Entry 6CUU (X-ray diffraction, 2.99 A resolution); this record covers chains C and D of the 8 polymer chains in the assembly.

== Chain C ==
Molecule: DNA-directed RNA polymerase subunit beta
Source organism: Thermus thermophilus (strain HB27 / ATCC BAA-163 / DSM 7039)
Notes: EC 2.7.7.6
Reference sequence: Q72HM5 (RPOB_THET2); numbering as in UniProt (aligned over 1-1119)
Sequence (1119 residues; row label = number of the first residue in the row):
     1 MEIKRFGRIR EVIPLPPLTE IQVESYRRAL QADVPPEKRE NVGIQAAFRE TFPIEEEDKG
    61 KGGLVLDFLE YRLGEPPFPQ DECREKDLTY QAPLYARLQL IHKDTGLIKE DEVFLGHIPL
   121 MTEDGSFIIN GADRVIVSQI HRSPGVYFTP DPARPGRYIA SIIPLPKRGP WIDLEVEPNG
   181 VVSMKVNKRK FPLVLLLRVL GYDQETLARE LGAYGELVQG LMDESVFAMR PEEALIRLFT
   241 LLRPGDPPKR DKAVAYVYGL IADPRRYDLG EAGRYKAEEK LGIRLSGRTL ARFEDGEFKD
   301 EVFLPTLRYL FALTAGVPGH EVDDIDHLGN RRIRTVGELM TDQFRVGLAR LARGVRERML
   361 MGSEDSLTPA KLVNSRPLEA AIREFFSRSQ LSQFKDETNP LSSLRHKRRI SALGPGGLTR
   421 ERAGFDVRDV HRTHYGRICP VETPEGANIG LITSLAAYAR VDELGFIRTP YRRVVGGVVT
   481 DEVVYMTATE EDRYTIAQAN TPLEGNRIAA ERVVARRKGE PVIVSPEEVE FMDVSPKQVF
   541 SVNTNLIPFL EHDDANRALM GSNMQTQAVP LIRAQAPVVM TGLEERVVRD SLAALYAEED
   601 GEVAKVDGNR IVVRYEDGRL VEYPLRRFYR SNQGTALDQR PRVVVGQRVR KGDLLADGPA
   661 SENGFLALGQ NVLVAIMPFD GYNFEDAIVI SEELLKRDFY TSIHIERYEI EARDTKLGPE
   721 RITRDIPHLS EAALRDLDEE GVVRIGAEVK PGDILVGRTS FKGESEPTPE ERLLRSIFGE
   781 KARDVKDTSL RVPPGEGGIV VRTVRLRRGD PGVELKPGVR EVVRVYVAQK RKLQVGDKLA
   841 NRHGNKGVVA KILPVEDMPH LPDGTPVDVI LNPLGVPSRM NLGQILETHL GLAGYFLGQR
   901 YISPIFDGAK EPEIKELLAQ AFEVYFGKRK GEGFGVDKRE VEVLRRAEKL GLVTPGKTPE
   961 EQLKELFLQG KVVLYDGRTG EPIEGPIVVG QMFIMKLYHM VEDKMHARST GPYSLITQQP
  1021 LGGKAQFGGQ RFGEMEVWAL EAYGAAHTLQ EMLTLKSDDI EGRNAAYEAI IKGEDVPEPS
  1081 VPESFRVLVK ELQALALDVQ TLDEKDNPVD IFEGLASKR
Disordered / not traced: 57-62, 1119
Sequence notes: conflict Thr-958 (Pro in Q72HM5)
Residues lining bound ligands: Kanglemycin A (KNG): Arg-134, Val-137, Ser-387, Arg-388, Ser-389, Gln-390, Leu-391, Ser-392, Gln-393, Phe-394, Asp-396, Arg-405, His-406, Arg-409, Ser-411, Leu-413, Gly-414, Arg-420, Pro-444, Asn-448, Ile-452
What the authors report for this chain:
  - binding site for Kanglemycin A: Arg-134, Gln-393, Phe-394, Ser-411, Arg-420

== Chain D ==
Molecule: DNA-directed RNA polymerase subunit beta'
Source organism: Thermus thermophilus (strain HB27 / ATCC BAA-163 / DSM 7039)
Notes: EC 2.7.7.6
Reference sequence: Q72HM6 (RPOC_THET2); residues 1-1524 here = UniProt positions 1-1524
Sequence (1524 residues; each row starts with the number of its first residue):
     1 MKKEVRKVRI ALASPEKIRS WSYGEVEKPE TINYRTLKPE RDGLFDERIF GPIKDYECAC
    61 GKYKRQRFEG KVCERCGVEV TKSIVRRYRM GHIELATPAA HIWFVKDVPS KIGTLLDLSA
   121 TELEQVLYFS KYIVLDPKGA ILNGVPVEKR QLLTDEEYRE LRYGKQETYP LPPGVDALVK
   181 DGEEVVKGQE LAPGVVSRLD GVALYRFPRR VRVEYVKKER AGLRLPLAAW VEKEAYKPGE
   241 ILAELPEPYL FRAEEEGVVE LKELEEGAFL VLRREDEPVA TYFLPVGMTP LVVHGEIVEK
   301 GQPLAEAKGL LRMPRQVRAA QVEAEEEGET VYLTLFLEWT EPKDYRVQPH MNVVVPEGAR
   361 VEAGDKIVAA IDPEEEVIAE AEGVVHLHEP ASILVVKARV YPFEDDVEVS TGDRVAPGDV
   421 LADGGKVKSD VYGRVEVDLV RNVVRVVESY DIDARMGAEA IQQLLKELDL EALEKELLEE
   481 MKHPSRARRA KARKRLEVVR AFLDSGNRPE WMILEAVPVL PPDLRPMVQV DGGRFATSDL
   541 NDLYRRLINR NNRLKKLLAQ GAPEIIIRNE KRMLQEAVDA LLDNGRRGAP VTNPGSDRPL
   601 RSLTDILSGK QGRFRQNLLG KRVDYSGRSV IVVGPQLKLH QCGLPKRMAL ELFKPFLLKK
   661 MEEKGIAPNV KAARRMLERQ RDIKDEVWDA LEEVIHGKVV LLNRAPTLHR LGIQAFQPVL
   721 VEGQSIQLHP LVCEAFNADF DGDQMAVHVP LSSFAQAEAR IQMLSAHNLL SPASGEPLAK
   781 PSRDIILGLY YITQVRKEKK GAGLEFATPE EALAAHERGE VALNAPIKVA GRETSVGRLK
   841 YVFANPDEAL LAVAHGIVDL QDVVTVRYMG KRLETSPGRI LFARIVAEAV EDEKVAWELI
   901 QLDVPQEKNS LKDLVYQAFL RLGMEKTARL LDALKYYGFT FSTTSGITIG IDDAVIPEEK
   961 KQYLEEADRK LLQIEQAYEM GFLTDRERYD QILQLWTETT EKVTQAVFKN FEENYPFNPL
  1021 YVMAQSGARG NPQQIRQLCG LRGLMQKPSG ETFEVPVRSS FREGLTVLEY FISSHGARKG
  1081 GADTALRTAD SGYLTRKLVD VTHEIVVREA DCGTTNYISV PLFQPDEVTR SLRLRKRADI
  1141 EAGLYGRVLA REVEVLGVRL EEGRYLSMDD VHLLIKAAEA GEIQEVPVRS PLTCQTRYGV
  1201 CQKCYGYDLS MARPVSIGEA VGIVAAQSIG EPGTQLTMRT FHTGGVAGAA DITQGLPRVI
  1261 ELFEARRPKA KAVISEIDGV VRIEETEEKL SVFVESEGFS KEYKLPKEAR LLVKDGDYVE
  1321 AGQPLTRGAI DPHQLLEAKG PEAVERYLVE EIQKVYRAQG VKLHDKHIEI VVRQMMKYVE
  1381 VTDPGDSRLL EGQVLEKWDV EALNERLIAE GKTPVAWKPL LMGVTKSALS TKSWLSAASF
  1441 QNTTHVLTEA AIAGKKDELI GLKENVILGR LIPAGTGSDF VRFTQVVDQK TLKAIEEARK
  1501 EAVEAKERPA ARRGVKREQP GKQA
Disordered / not traced: 1-2, 1238-1252, 1503-1524
Sequence notes: conflict Arg-274 (Gln in Q72HM6), Leu-1041 (Met in Q72HM6), Val-1313 (Ala in Q72HM6)
Bound ions: Zn2+ site 1: Cys-58, Cys-60, Cys-73, Cys-76; Mg2+ site 1: Asp-739, Asp-741, Asp-743; Mg2+ site 2 near Lys-840 (its only coordinating residue here); Zn2+ site 2: Cys-1112, Cys-1194, Cys-1201, Cys-1204

== Interface between chain C and chain D ==
Pairs across the interface - 394 pairs, chain C then chain D:
  Phe-425(C) with Lys-1079(D); Asp-1083(D); Leu-1086(D), hydrophobic
  Arg-428(C) with Arg-1078(D), hydrogen bond (backbone-side chain); Leu-1086(D)
  Asp-429(C) with Pro-1048(D); Arg-1078(D); Lys-1079(D), salt bridge
  Val-430(C) with Pro-1048(D); Ser-1074(D); His-1075(D), hydrogen bond (backbone-side chain); Arg-1078(D)
  His-431(C) with Phe-1071(D)
  Arg-432(C) with Phe-1071(D)
  Tyr-435(C) with Phe-1071(D)
  Pro-440(C) with Ser-1074(D), hydrogen bond (backbone-side chain); Arg-1078(D), hydrogen bond (backbone-side chain)
  Thr-443(C) with Arg-1078(D)
  Ile-449(C) with Arg-1078(D); Gly-1081(D); Ala-1082(D), hydrophobic
  Gly-450(C) with Arg-1078(D)
  Gln-498(C) with Leu-1068(D)
  Arg-516(C) with Leu-1068(D)
  Glu-520(C) with Lys-1047(D), salt bridge; Phe-1053(D)
  Pro-521(C) with Phe-1053(D), hydrophobic; Leu-1068(D), hydrophobic
  Pro-536(C) with Val-1067(D), hydrophobic
  Val-539(C) with Val-1067(D), hydrophobic; Phe-1071(D), hydrophobic
  Phe-540(C) with Tyr-1070(D), hydrophobic
  Leu-550(C) with Tyr-1070(D)
  Glu-551(C) with Gly-1064(D); Leu-1065(D), hydrogen bond (backbone-backbone)
  His-552(C) with Phe-1061(D), hydrogen bond (side chain-backbone); Arg-1062(D); Glu-1063(D); Gly-1064(D), hydrogen bond (side chain-backbone)
  Asp-553(C) with Phe-1061(D); Tyr-1070(D), hydrogen bond (backbone-side chain)
  Asp-554(C) with Arg-1042(D), salt bridge; Phe-1061(D); Tyr-1070(D)
  Ala-555(C) with Tyr-1070(D)
  Ala-558(C) with Tyr-1070(D)
  Ile-676(C) with Ile-947(D); Thr-948(D), hydrogen bond (backbone-side chain)
  Met-677(C) with Thr-943(D); Ile-947(D)
  Pro-678(C) with Asp-784(D); Ser-942(D); Thr-943(D); Ile-947(D)
  Phe-679(C) with Thr-943(D)
  Asp-680(C) with Pro-635(D); Phe-939(D); Thr-940(D); Thr-943(D), hydrogen bond (backbone-side chain)
  Gly-681(C) with Val-633(D); Pro-635(D); Phe-939(D)
  Tyr-682(C) with Val-633(D); Pro-635(D); Gln-636(D)
  Asn-683(C) with Asp-784(D)
  Phe-684(C) with Val-633(D), hydrophobic; Pro-730(D); Phe-740(D); Ser-782(D); Arg-783(D); Asp-784(D); Phe-939(D), hydrophobic
  Glu-685(C) with Asp-739(D); Phe-740(D), hydrogen bond (backbone-backbone); Arg-783(D), salt bridge; Arg-1029(D), salt bridge
  Asp-686(C) with Asp-739(D)
  Ala-687(C) with Val-633(D), hydrophobic; Phe-740(D)
  Arg-713(C) with Gln-529(D); Asp-531(D); Gly-532(D); Gly-533(D)
  Lys-716(C) with Arg-35(D), hydrogen bond (side chain-backbone); Leu-37(D)
  Glu-748(C) with Arg-681(D)
  Lys-750(C) with Arg-681(D)
  Pro-751(C) with Glu-678(D); Arg-679(D); Gln-680(D), hydrogen bond (backbone-backbone)
  Gly-752(C) with Glu-678(D)
  Asp-753(C) with Arg-679(D), salt bridge; Arg-681(D), salt bridge
  Gln-834(C) with Gln-724(D)
  Val-835(C) with Val-632(D), hydrophobic; Ser-725(D), hydrogen bond (backbone-side chain)
  Gly-836(C) with Val-630(D); Ser-725(D)
  Lys-838(C) with Asp-741(D)
  Lys-846(C) with Asp-741(D)
  Gly-847(C) with Phe-740(D)
  Val-848(C) with Val-630(D), hydrophobic; Ile-631(D); Val-632(D), hydrophobic; Phe-740(D), hydrogen bond (backbone-backbone)
  Val-849(C) with Val-632(D)
  Ala-850(C) with Val-632(D), hydrophobic; Val-633(D), hydrophobic
  Asn-872(C) with Asp-784(D), hydrogen bond
  Pro-873(C) with Ile-947(D); Ile-949(D)
  Leu-874(C) with Arg-783(D); Asp-784(D); Met-1023(D), hydrophobic; Arg-1029(D), hydrogen bond (backbone-side chain)
  Val-876(C) with Ile-949(D), hydrophobic
  Pro-877(C) with Ile-949(D); Leu-1020(D), hydrophobic; Met-1023(D), hydrophobic; Arg-1029(D); Gln-1034(D)
  Ser-878(C) with Arg-1029(D), hydrogen bond; Gln-1034(D), hydrogen bond (backbone-side chain)
  Arg-879(C) with Arg-1029(D)
  Met-880(C) with Gln-1037(D); Phe-1061(D), hydrophobic
  Leu-882(C) with Leu-1038(D), hydrophobic; Arg-1062(D)
  Ile-885(C) with Ile-949(D); Gly-950(D); Ile-951(D)
  Leu-886(C) with Ile-951(D), hydrophobic
  His-889(C) with Gly-950(D); Ile-951(D), hydrogen bond (side chain-backbone)
  Phe-906(C) with Leu-1065(D); Thr-1066(D); Val-1067(D), hydrophobic; Tyr-1070(D), hydrophobic
  Glu-911(C) with Ile-951(D); Arg-1062(D), salt bridge
  Lys-915(C) with Asp-952(D), salt bridge
  Arg-945(C) with Asp-859(D), salt bridge
  Arg-946(C) with Tyr-791(D), hydrogen bond; Arg-796(D); Asp-859(D), salt bridge; Gln-861(D), hydrogen bond
  Lys-949(C) with Arg-796(D); Glu-798(D), salt bridge
  Leu-950(C) with Tyr-1015(D); Phe-1017(D), hydrophobic
  Gly-951(C) with Tyr-1015(D)
  Gln-969(C) with Asp-952(D)
  Lys-971(C) with Asp-953(D), salt bridge
  Ile-983(C) with Thr-943(D); Thr-944(D); Gly-946(D)
  Glu-984(C) with Tyr-791(D), hydrogen bond; Thr-944(D), hydrogen bond (backbone-backbone); Ser-945(D)
  Gly-985(C) with Gly-946(D)
  Pro-986(C) with Thr-948(D)
  Ile-987(C) with Gly-946(D); Ile-947(D); Thr-948(D)
  Val-988(C) with Thr-948(D), hydrogen bond (backbone-side chain); Ile-949(D); Gly-950(D)
  Val-1001(C) with Ser-629(D); Gln-724(D); Ser-725(D)
  Glu-1002(C) with Gln-724(D), hydrogen bond (backbone-side chain)
  Lys-1004(C) with Arg-628(D); Gln-744(D)
  Met-1005(C) with Arg-628(D); Ser-629(D); Arg-647(D); Met-648(D), hydrophobic; Gln-724(D)
  His-1006(C) with Gly-627(D); Arg-628(D), hydrogen bond (backbone-backbone); Met-648(D)
  Ala-1007(C) with Ser-626(D); Gly-627(D); Met-648(D); Glu-651(D); Leu-652(D), hydrophobic
  Arg-1008(C) with Asp-624(D), salt bridge; Tyr-625(D), hydrogen bond (backbone-backbone); Ser-626(D), hydrogen bond (backbone-backbone); Glu-651(D); Leu-652(D)
  Ser-1009(C) with Asp-624(D); Tyr-625(D), hydrogen bond (backbone-backbone); Glu-651(D), hydrogen bond; Lys-654(D)
  Thr-1010(C) with Asp-624(D)
  Tyr-1013(C) with Asp-624(D), hydrogen bond
  Leu-1015(C) with Arg-87(D), hydrogen bond (backbone-side chain); Val-528(D), hydrophobic
  Ile-1016(C) with Arg-87(D), hydrogen bond (backbone-side chain); Asp-523(D); Leu-524(D); Pro-526(D); Arg-613(D)
  Thr-1017(C) with Arg-613(D); Asn-617(D)
  Gln-1018(C) with Arg-87(D)
  Gln-1019(C) with Asn-617(D), hydrogen bond (side chain-backbone); Lys-621(D); Arg-622(D)
  Pro-1020(C) with Arg-622(D); Val-623(D); Asp-624(D)
  Leu-1021(C) with Arg-622(D)
  Gly-1022(C) with Arg-622(D)
  Phe-1027(C) with Glu-651(D)
  Gly-1029(C) with Arg-622(D), hydrogen bond (backbone-side chain); Val-623(D); Ser-626(D)
  Gln-1030(C) with Arg-622(D); Val-623(D), hydrogen bond (backbone-backbone); Ser-626(D), hydrogen bond (backbone-side chain); Gly-627(D); Arg-628(D), hydrogen bond
  Arg-1031(C) with Arg-615(D), hydrogen bond (side chain-backbone); Gln-616(D), hydrogen bond (side chain-backbone); Gly-620(D); Lys-621(D); Arg-622(D)
  Phe-1032(C) with Gly-620(D); Lys-621(D), hydrogen bond (backbone-backbone); Ile-713(D), hydrophobic; His-748(D)
  Glu-1034(C) with Arg-615(D), salt bridge; Leu-619(D); Arg-1096(D), salt bridge
  Met-1035(C) with Thr-707(D)
  Glu-1036(C) with Asn-703(D); Thr-707(D), hydrogen bond; Ile-713(D)
  Val-1037(C) with Leu-619(D)
  Trp-1038(C) with Val-1099(D); Ile-1223(D); Gln-1227(D)
  Ala-1039(C) with Thr-707(D); Arg-710(D); Ile-713(D), hydrophobic; Gln-1227(D)
  Leu-1040(C) with Met-763(D), hydrophobic
  Glu-1041(C) with Ala-1220(D); Ile-1223(D); Leu-1462(D); Val-1466(D); Ile-1472(D)
  Ala-1042(C) with Arg-710(D), hydrogen bond (backbone-side chain); Ile-1223(D), hydrophobic; Val-1224(D), hydrophobic; Gln-1227(D)
  Tyr-1043(C) with Arg-710(D), hydrogen bond (side chain-backbone); Leu-711(D); Ile-713(D), hydrogen bond (side chain-backbone); Gln-714(D); Gln-762(D), hydrogen bond (backbone-side chain); Met-763(D), hydrophobic; Asn-768(D)
  Gly-1044(C) with Gln-762(D), hydrogen bond (backbone-side chain); Gly-1475(D); Thr-1476(D), hydrogen bond (backbone-backbone)
  Ala-1045(C) with Glu-758(D); Gln-762(D); Met-763(D), hydrophobic
  Ala-1046(C) with Glu-758(D), hydrogen bond (backbone-side chain); Leu-1471(D), hydrophobic; Ile-1472(D), hydrophobic; Ala-1474(D); Thr-1476(D), hydrogen bond (backbone-side chain); Gly-1477(D)
  His-1047(C) with Phe-754(D); Glu-758(D), salt bridge; Leu-1471(D); Thr-1476(D)
  Thr-1048(C) with Leu-701(D); Ala-755(D), hydrogen bond (side chain-backbone); Glu-758(D), hydrogen bond
  Gln-1050(C) with Gly-1469(D), hydrogen bond (side chain-backbone); Arg-1470(D); Leu-1471(D)
  Glu-1051(C) with Pro-750(D); Leu-751(D), hydrogen bond (side chain-backbone); Ser-752(D), hydrogen bond (side chain-backbone); Ala-755(D)
  Met-1052(C) with Val-623(D); His-748(D)
  Leu-1053(C) with Lys-621(D); Val-1466(D)
  Thr-1054(C) with Gly-1469(D)
  Lys-1056(C) with Val-623(D); Asp-624(D), hydrogen bond (backbone-backbone); Tyr-625(D); Val-749(D), hydrogen bond (side chain-backbone); Pro-750(D); Leu-751(D)
  Ser-1057(C) with Lys-621(D); Arg-622(D), hydrogen bond (side chain-backbone)
  Asp-1058(C) with Lys-621(D), salt bridge
  Tyr-1067(C) with Pro-655(D), hydrophobic; Leu-658(D); Arg-674(D), hydrogen bond
  Ile-1070(C) with Tyr-625(D); Pro-655(D), hydrophobic; Phe-656(D); Lys-659(D)
  Ile-1071(C) with Lys-659(D); Val-670(D)
  Asp-1075(C) with Ser-752(D); Ser-753(D), hydrogen bond
  Val-1076(C) with Ser-752(D)
  Pro-1082(C) with Leu-1468(D); Gly-1469(D)
  Glu-1083(C) with Arg-87(D), salt bridge; Tyr-88(D), hydrogen bond
  Ser-1084(C) with Leu-618(D)
  Phe-1085(C) with Leu-1468(D), hydrophobic
  Arg-1086(C) with Tyr-88(D)
  Val-1087(C) with Arg-87(D); Leu-524(D), hydrophobic; Arg-613(D)
  Leu-1088(C) with Leu-607(D), hydrophobic; Phe-614(D), hydrophobic
  Lys-1090(C) with Arg-87(D); Tyr-88(D), hydrogen bond (side chain-backbone); Met-90(D); Leu-520(D); Leu-524(D)
  Glu-1091(C) with Leu-520(D); Ile-606(D); Arg-613(D), salt bridge
  Leu-1092(C) with Leu-607(D), hydrophobic; Leu-1447(D), hydrophobic
  Gln-1093(C) with Trp-21(D); Met-90(D); Pro-518(D)
  Ala-1094(C) with Met-90(D); Pro-518(D), hydrophobic; Leu-520(D), hydrophobic; Leu-582(D); Leu-603(D)
  Leu-1095(C) with His-101(D), hydrogen bond (backbone-side chain); Trp-103(D), hydrophobic; Leu-603(D), hydrophobic; Leu-607(D), hydrophobic
  Ala-1096(C) with Ala-13(D), hydrogen bond (backbone-backbone); Ile-18(D), hydrophobic; His-101(D); Leu-514(D), hydrophobic
  Leu-1097(C) with Ala-11(D); Trp-21(D); Trp-103(D), hydrophobic; Ala-1451(D), hydrophobic
  Asp-1098(C) with Arg-9(D); Ile-10(D); Ala-11(D), hydrogen bond (backbone-backbone); Lys-17(D); Trp-21(D)
  Val-1099(C) with Arg-9(D); Ile-10(D), hydrophobic
  Gln-1100(C) with Val-8(D); Arg-9(D), hydrogen bond (backbone-backbone)
  Thr-1101(C) with Val-5(D); Lys-7(D)
  Leu-1102(C) with Val-5(D); Arg-6(D), hydrogen bond (backbone-backbone); Lys-7(D), hydrogen bond (backbone-backbone); Arg-9(D)
  Asp-1103(C) with Lys-3(D); Glu-4(D)
  Glu-1104(C) with Lys-3(D), salt bridge; Arg-6(D)
  Asp-1106(C) with Lys-7(D), salt bridge; Lys-1456(D), salt bridge
  Val-1109(C) with Val-5(D), hydrophobic
  Phe-1112(C) with Tyr-88(D), hydrophobic
  Leu-1115(C) with Tyr-23(D), hydrogen bond (backbone-side chain); Ile-84(D), hydrophobic; Val-85(D), hydrophobic; Arg-89(D), hydrogen bond (backbone-side chain)
  Ala-1116(C) with Tyr-23(D); Tyr-88(D), hydrophobic
  Ser-1117(C) with Tyr-23(D), hydrogen bond (backbone-side chain)
  Lys-1118(C) with Arg-19(D); Ser-20(D), hydrogen bond (side chain-backbone); Ser-22(D), hydrogen bond (side chain-backbone); Tyr-23(D)
Other interface residues (no listed pair), chain C (181 interface residues in all): Ala-423, His-434, Cys-439, Val-441, Gly-446, Ala-447, Thr-453, Val-514, Ala-515, Asn-556, Ala-732, Ser-765, Lys-910, Leu-968, Arg-978, Gly-1011, Gly-1033, Leu-1049, Lys-1072, Gly-1073
Other interface residues (no listed pair), chain D (200 interface residues in all): Leu-12, Lys-54, Lys-82, Phe-104, Pro-521, Tyr-544, Thr-604, Pro-645, Leu-708, His-709, Gly-742, Ala-746, Leu-787, Leu-860, Ala-1028, Val-1055, Ala-1077, Ala-1085, Thr-1095, Glu-1219, Trp-1434, Ile-1467

== In short ==
Chain C and chain D form an interface of 181 and 200 residues respectively, with 74 hydrogen bonds and 23 salt
bridges. Polar contacts include Asp-429(C)/Lys-1079(D), Glu-520(C)/Lys-1047(D) and Asp-554(C)/Arg-1042(D).
Chain C binds Kanglemycin A. From the paper: a binding site for Kanglemycin A at Arg-134(C), Gln-393(C) and
Phe-394(C) among others.
Here chain C is DNA-directed RNA polymerase subunit beta and chain D is DNA-directed RNA polymerase subunit
beta', both from Thermus thermophilus (strain HB27 / ATCC BAA-163 / DSM 7039). Entry 6CUU (Thermus
thermophiles RNA polymerase in complex with promoter DNA and antibiotic Kanglemycin A) was determined by X-ray
diffraction, deposited together with 6CUX.
